4MHJ - chains G and I of the 12 polymer chains in the assembly; structure by X-ray diffraction, 6.98 A resolution (low resolution: residue-level contacts below are approximate; hydrogen-bond / salt-bridge calls are withheld).

[Chain G]
Protein: Hemagglutinin HA1 chain
Organism: Influenza A virus
Notes: fragment: receptor binding domain
UniProtKB: Q9Q0U6 (HEMA_I96A0); the construct lacks a stretch of the UniProt sequence, so the offset changes along the chain: 11-55 = UniProt 17-61; 56-83 = UniProt 63-90; 84-96 = UniProt 92-104; 97-125 = UniProt 106-134; 3 more segments
Chain sequence (334 residues; numbered 7 to 333 plus 7 insertion-coded residues; the number before each row is that of its first residue; a row labelled like 125A-125B holds insertion residues (125A, then the next letters in order)):
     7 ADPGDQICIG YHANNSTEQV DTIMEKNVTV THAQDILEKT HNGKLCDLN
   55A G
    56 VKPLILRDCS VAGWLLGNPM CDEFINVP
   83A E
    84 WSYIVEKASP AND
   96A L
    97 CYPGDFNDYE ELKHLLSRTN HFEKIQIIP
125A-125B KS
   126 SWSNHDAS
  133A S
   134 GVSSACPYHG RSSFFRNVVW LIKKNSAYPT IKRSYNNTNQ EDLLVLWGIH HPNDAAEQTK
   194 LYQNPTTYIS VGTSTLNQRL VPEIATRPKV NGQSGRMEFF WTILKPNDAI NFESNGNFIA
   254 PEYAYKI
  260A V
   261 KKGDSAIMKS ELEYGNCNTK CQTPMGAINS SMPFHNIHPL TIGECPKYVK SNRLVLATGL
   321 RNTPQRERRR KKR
Unresolved in the structure: 7-8, 57, 274, 325-333
Sequence notes: expression tag (7-10)
Swiss-Prot annotation at these positions:
  - site: Arg333 (Cleavage)
  - glycosylation (N-linked (GlcNAc...) asparagine): Asn20, Asn21, Asn33, Asn169, Asn289
Disulfide bonds: Cys52-Cys277, Cys64-Cys76, Cys97-Cys139, Cys281-Cys305
Covalently attached groups: N-acetylglucosamine (NAG) linked to Asn33, Asn169

[Chain I]
Protein: Hemagglutinin HA2 chain
Organism: Influenza A virus
Notes: fragment: membrane fusion domain
UniProtKB: Q9Q0U6 (HEMA_I96A0); residues 1-175 here correspond to UniProt positions 347-521 (UniProt number = residue number + 346)
Chain sequence (182 residues; each row starts with the number of its first residue):
     1 GLFGAIAGFI EGGWQGMVDG WYGYHHSNEQ GSGYAADKES TQKAIDGVTN KVNSIIDKMN
    61 TQFEAVGREF NNLERRIENL NKQMEDGFLD VWTYNAELLV LMENERTLDF HDSNVKNLYD
   121 KVRLQLRDNA KELGNGCFEF YHKCDNECME SVKNGTYDYP QYSEEARLNR EEISGSGRLV
   181 PR
Unresolved in the structure: 174-182
Sequence notes: expression tag (176-182)
Swiss-Prot annotation at these positions:
  - glycosylation: Asn154 (N-linked (GlcNAc...) asparagine)
Disulfide bonds: Cys144-Cys148

[Interface between chain G and chain I]
Residue-residue contacts (103; chain G residue first):
  Pro9(G) - Glu139(I)
  Gly10(G) - Glu139(I)
  Asp11(G) - Ser27(I)
  Asp11(G) - Asn28(I)
  Asp11(G) - Glu29(I)
  Asp11(G) - Phe138(I)
  Asp11(G) - Glu139(I)
  Asp11(G) - Phe140(I)
  Asp11(G) - Cys144(I)
  Gln12(G) - His25(I)
  Gln12(G) - His26(I)
  Gln12(G) - Ser27(I)
  Gln12(G) - Leu133(I)
  Gln12(G) - Cys137(I)
  Gln12(G) - Phe138(I)
  Gln12(G) - Met149(I)
  Ile13(G) - Tyr24(I)
  Ile13(G) - His25(I)
  Ile13(G) - Gly136(I)
  Ile13(G) - Cys137(I)
  Ile13(G) - Phe138(I)
  Cys14(G) - Trp14(I)
  Cys14(G) - Gly23(I)
  Cys14(G) - Tyr24(I)
  Cys14(G) - His25(I)
  Cys14(G) - Gly136(I)
  Cys14(G) - Cys137(I)  disulfide
  Ile15(G) - Ile10(I)
  Ile15(G) - Trp14(I)
  Ile15(G) - Gly23(I)
  Ile15(G) - Tyr24(I)
  Ile15(G) - Leu118(I)
  Ile15(G) - Tyr119(I)
  Ile15(G) - Gly136(I)
  Gly16(G) - Trp14(I)
  Gly16(G) - Met17(I)
  Gly16(G) - Trp21(I)
  Gly16(G) - Tyr22(I)
  Gly16(G) - Gly23(I)
  Tyr17(G) - Ile6(I)
  Tyr17(G) - Ala7(I)
  Tyr17(G) - Ile10(I)
  Tyr17(G) - Gly12(I)
  Tyr17(G) - Gly13(I)
  Tyr17(G) - Trp14(I)
  Tyr17(G) - Trp21(I)
  His18(G) - Met17(I)
  His18(G) - Gly20(I)
  His18(G) - Trp21(I)
  Ala19(G) - Trp14(I)
  Ala19(G) - Gln15(I)
  Asn20(G) - Gln15(I)
  Val26(G) - Asn104(I)
  Asp27(G) - Leu101(I)
  Asp27(G) - Asn104(I)
  Thr28(G) - Leu101(I)
  Thr28(G) - Glu105(I)
  Ile29(G) - Glu105(I)
  Met30(G) - Glu105(I)
  Gln40(G) - Val52(I)
  Ile42(G) - Val100(I)
  Glu89(G) - Glu69(I)
  Glu106(G) - Glu69(I)
  Glu106(G) - Phe70(I)
  Glu106(G) - Asn71(I)
  Lys109(G) - Glu69(I)
  Arg114(G) - Val66(I)
  Lys269(G) - Glu69(I)
  Phe294(G) - Gln62(I)
  Phe294(G) - Ala96(I)
  Pro299(G) - Ala65(I)
  Pro299(G) - Leu89(I)
  Leu300(G) - Val66(I)
  Leu300(G) - Gly67(I)
  Leu300(G) - Glu85(I)
  Lys307(G) - Ile56(I)
  Lys307(G) - Met59(I)
  Lys307(G) - Asn60(I)
  Lys307(G) - Gln62(I)
  Tyr308(G) - Gln62(I)
  Tyr308(G) - Leu89(I)
  Val309(G) - Thr93(I)
  Lys310(G) - Asp86(I)
  Lys310(G) - Asp90(I)
  Lys310(G) - Thr93(I)
  Ser311(G) - Thr93(I)
  Ser311(G) - Glu97(I)
  Leu314(G) - Ala96(I)
  Leu314(G) - Glu97(I)
  Val315(G) - Val100(I)
  Val315(G) - Asn104(I)
  Leu316(G) - Val100(I)
  Leu316(G) - Asn104(I)
  Ala317(G) - Asn104(I)
  Thr318(G) - Val48(I)
  Thr318(G) - His111(I)
  Gly319(G) - Leu108(I)
  Gly319(G) - His111(I)
  Leu320(G) - Trp21(I)
  Leu320(G) - Leu108(I)
  Leu320(G) - His111(I)
  Arg321(G) - Leu108(I)
  Thr323(G) - Gly13(I)
Interface residues without a listed pair, chain G (47 interface residues in all): Val34, Val36, His38, Ile267, Pro293, Thr301
Interface residues without a listed pair, chain I (64 interface residues in all): Val18, Ile55, Glu74, Trp92, Met102, Thr107, Val115, Val122, Lys143, Val152, Lys153
Disulfides between the chains: Cys14(G)-Cys137(I)

[In short]
47 residues of chain G and 64 residues of chain I are in contact; the contacts include 1 disulfide bond.
N-acetylglucosamine is covalently linked to Asn33(G) and Asn169(G).
Here chain G is Hemagglutinin HA1 chain and chain I is Hemagglutinin HA2 chain, both from Influenza A virus.
Entry 4MHJ (Crystal structure of Fab H5M9 in complex with influenza virus hemagglutinin from
A/goose/Guangdong/1/96 (H5N1)) was determined by X-ray diffraction together with 4MHH and 4MHI from the same
study.
